PDB entry 8T02 | electron microscopy, 3.79 A resolution | chains J and A of the 7 polymer chains in the assembly

[Chain J]
Name: DNA-directed RNA polymerase subunit beta'
From: Escherichia coli
Notes: EC 2.7.7.6
UniProtKB: A7ZUK2 (RPOC_ECO24); residues 1-1407 here = UniProt positions 1-1407
Chain sequence (1425 residues; numbered 1 to 1425; the number before each row is that of its first residue):
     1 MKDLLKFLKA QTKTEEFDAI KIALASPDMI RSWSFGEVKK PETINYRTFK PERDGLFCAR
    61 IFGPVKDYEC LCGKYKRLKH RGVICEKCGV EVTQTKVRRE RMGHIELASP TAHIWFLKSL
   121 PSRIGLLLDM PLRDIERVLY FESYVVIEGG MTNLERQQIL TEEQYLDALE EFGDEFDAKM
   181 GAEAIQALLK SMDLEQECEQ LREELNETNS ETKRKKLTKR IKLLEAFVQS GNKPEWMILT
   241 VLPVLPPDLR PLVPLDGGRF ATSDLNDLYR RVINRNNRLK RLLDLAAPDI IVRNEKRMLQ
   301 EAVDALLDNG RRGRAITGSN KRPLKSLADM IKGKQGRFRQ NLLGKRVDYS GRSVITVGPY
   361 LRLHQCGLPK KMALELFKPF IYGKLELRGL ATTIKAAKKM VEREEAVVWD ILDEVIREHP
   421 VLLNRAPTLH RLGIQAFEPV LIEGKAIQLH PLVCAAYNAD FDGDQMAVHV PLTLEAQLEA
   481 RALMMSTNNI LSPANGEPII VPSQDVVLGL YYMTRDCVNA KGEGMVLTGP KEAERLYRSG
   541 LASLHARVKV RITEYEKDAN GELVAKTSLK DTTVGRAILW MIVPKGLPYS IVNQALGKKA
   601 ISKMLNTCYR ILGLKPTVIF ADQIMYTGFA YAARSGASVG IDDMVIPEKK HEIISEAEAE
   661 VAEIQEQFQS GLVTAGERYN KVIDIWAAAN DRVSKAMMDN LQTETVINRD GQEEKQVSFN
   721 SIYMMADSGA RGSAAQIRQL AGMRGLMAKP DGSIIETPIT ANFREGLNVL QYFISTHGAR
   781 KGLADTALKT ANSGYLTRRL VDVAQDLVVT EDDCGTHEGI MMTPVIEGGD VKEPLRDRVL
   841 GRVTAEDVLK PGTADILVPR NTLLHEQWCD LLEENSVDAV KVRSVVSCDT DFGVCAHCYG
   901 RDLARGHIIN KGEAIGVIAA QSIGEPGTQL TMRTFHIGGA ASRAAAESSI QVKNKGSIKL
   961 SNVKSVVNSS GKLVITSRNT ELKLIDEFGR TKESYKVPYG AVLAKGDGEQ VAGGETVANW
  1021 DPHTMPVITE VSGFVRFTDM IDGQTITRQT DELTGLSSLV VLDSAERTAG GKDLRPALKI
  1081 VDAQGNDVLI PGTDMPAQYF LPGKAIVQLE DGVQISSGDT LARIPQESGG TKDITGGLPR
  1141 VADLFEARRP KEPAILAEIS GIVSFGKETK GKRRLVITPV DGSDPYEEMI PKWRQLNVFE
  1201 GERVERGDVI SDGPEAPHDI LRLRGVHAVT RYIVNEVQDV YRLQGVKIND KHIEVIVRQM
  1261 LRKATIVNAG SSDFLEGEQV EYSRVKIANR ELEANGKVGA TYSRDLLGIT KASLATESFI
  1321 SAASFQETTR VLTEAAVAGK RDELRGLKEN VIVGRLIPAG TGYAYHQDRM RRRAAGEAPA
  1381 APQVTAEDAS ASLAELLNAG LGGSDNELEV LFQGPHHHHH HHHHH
Disordered / not traced: 1-15, 309-326, 933-947, 1127-1135, 1374-1425
Construct notes: expression tag (1408-1425)
Bound ions: Zn2+ site 1: Cys-70, Cys-72, Cys-85, Cys-88; Mg2+: Asp-460, Asp-462, Asp-464; Zn2+ site 2: Cys-814, Cys-888, Cys-895, Cys-898
Swiss-Prot annotation at these positions:
  - binding site (Zn(2+)): Cys-70, Cys-72, Cys-85, Cys-88, Cys-814, Cys-888, Cys-895, Cys-898
  - binding site (Mg(2+)): Asp-460, Asp-462, Asp-464
  - modified residue: Lys-972 (N6-acetyllysine)

[Chain A]
Molecule: 26-nt DNA strand
Sequence (26 nucleotides; each row starts with the number of its first residue):
     7 AAAAAAAAAA AAAAAAAAAA AAAAAA

[Chain J / chain A interface]
Contacting residue pairs (15; chain J residue first):
  Leu-132(J) / DA25(A)  phosphate contact
  Arg-271(J) / DA10(A)  salt bridge to the phosphate
  Arg-271(J) / DA11(A)  salt bridge to the phosphate
  Asn-274(J) / DA10(A)  phosphate contact
  Arg-275(J) / DA10(A)  salt bridge to the phosphate
  Arg-278(J) / DA9(A)  sugar contact
  Met-298(J) / DA10(A)  phosphate contact
  Met-298(J) / DA11(A)  phosphate contact
  Glu-301(J) / DA11(A)  phosphate contact
  Arg-1148(J) / DA21(A)  salt bridge to the phosphate
  Arg-1148(J) / DA22(A)  salt bridge to the phosphate
  Lys-1170(J) / DA30(A)  hydrogen bond to the phosphate
  Lys-1170(J) / DA31(A)  salt bridge to the phosphate
  Lys-1311(J) / DA22(A)  hydrogen bond to the phosphate
  Lys-1311(J) / DA23(A)  salt bridge to the phosphate
Other interface residues (no listed pair), chain J (14 interface residues in all): Leu-120, Pro-121, Lys-219, Gly-1171
Other interface residues (no listed pair), chain A (11 interface residues in all): DA20, DA24

[Summary]
Chain J and chain A form an interface of 14 and 11 residues respectively, with 2 hydrogen bonds and 7 salt
bridges. Polar contacts include Lys-1170(J)/DA30(A), Lys-1311(J)/DA22(A) and Arg-271(J)/DA10(A). Curated
annotation (UniProt) lists 8 Zn2+-binding residues and 3 Mg2+-binding residues on chain J.
Here chain J is DNA-directed RNA polymerase subunit beta' (Escherichia coli) and chain A is a 26-nt DNA
strand. Entry 8T02 (Reconstituted E. coli RNA polymerase post-termination complex on negatively-supercoiled
DNA: unwinding duplex DNA (rPTCi)) was determined by electron microscopy, deposited together with 8SZW, 8T00
and 8T0L.
